7QO3 - chains U and O of the 41 polymer chains in the assembly; structure by electron microscopy, 6.10 A resolution (low resolution: residue-level contacts below are approximate; hydrogen-bond / salt-bridge calls are withheld).

[Chain U]
Protein: 26S proteasome regulatory subunit RPN8
Source organism: Saccharomyces cerevisiae
UniProtKB: Q08723 (RPN8_YEAST); numbering as in UniProt (aligned over 1-338)
Chain sequence (338 residues; each row starts with the number of its first residue):
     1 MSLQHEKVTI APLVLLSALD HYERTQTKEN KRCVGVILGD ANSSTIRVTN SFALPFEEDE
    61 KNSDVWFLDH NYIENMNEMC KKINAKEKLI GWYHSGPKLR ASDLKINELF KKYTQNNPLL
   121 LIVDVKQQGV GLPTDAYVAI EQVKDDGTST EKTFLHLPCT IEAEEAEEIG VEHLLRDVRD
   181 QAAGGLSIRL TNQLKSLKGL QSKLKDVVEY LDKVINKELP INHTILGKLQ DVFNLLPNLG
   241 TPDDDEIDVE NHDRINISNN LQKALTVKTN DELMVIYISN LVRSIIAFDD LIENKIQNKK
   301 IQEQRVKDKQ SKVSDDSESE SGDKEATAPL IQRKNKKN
Disordered / not traced: 291-338
Curated features (UniProtKB/Swiss-Prot):
  - modified residue: S2 (N-acetylserine), S314 (Phosphoserine), S317 (Phosphoserine), S319 (Phosphoserine), T327 (Phosphothreonine)

[Chain O]
Protein: 26S proteasome regulatory subunit RPN9
Source organism: Saccharomyces cerevisiae
UniProtKB: Q04062 (RPN9_YEAST); residues 1-393 here = UniProt positions 1-393
Chain sequence (393 residues; each row starts with the number of its first residue):
     1 MFNNHEIDTI LSTLRMEADP SLHPLFEQFE KFYEEKLWFQ LSESLTKFFD DAKSTPLRLR
    61 LYDNFVSKFY DKINQLSVVK YLLASLKDSK DFDESLKYLD DLKAQFQELD SKKQRNNGSK
   121 DHGDGILLID SEIARTYLLK NDLVKARDLL DDLEKTLDKK DSIPLRITNS FYSTNSQYFK
   181 FKNDFNSFYY TSLLYLSTLE PSTSITLAER QQLAYDLSIS ALLGDKIYNF GELLHHPIME
   241 TIVNDSNYDW LFQLLNALTV GDFDKFDSLI KVQISKIPIL AQHESFLRQK ICLMTLIETV
   301 FVKNIRMLSF EDISKATHLP KDNVEHLVMR AISLGLLKGS IDQVNELVTI SWVQPRIISG
   361 DQITKMKDRL VEWNDQVEKL GKKMEARGQS IWV
Disordered / not traced: 1-5

[Interface between chain U and chain O]
Contacting residue pairs (69):
  M1(U) - D161(O)
  K111(U) - D161(O)
  N117(U) - D161(O)
  E141(U) - D161(O)
  E141(U) - S162(O)
  E141(U) - I163(O)
  V143(U) - T198(O)
  K144(U) - S197(O)
  D145(U) - L193(O)
  D145(U) - S197(O)
  D145(U) - E232(O)
  D146(U) - H235(O)
  D146(U) - H236(O)
  G147(U) - S197(O)
  G147(U) - H236(O)
  T148(U) - S197(O)
  S149(U) - S197(O)
  S149(U) - L199(O)
  T150(U) - L165(O)
  T150(U) - T198(O)
  D180(U) - V393(O)
  S187(U) - I391(O)
  S187(U) - V393(O)
  I188(U) - V393(O)
  L190(U) - I391(O)
  L190(U) - W392(O)
  T191(U) - W392(O)
  T191(U) - V393(O)
  L194(U) - W392(O)
  L197(U) - V377(O)
  L197(U) - L380(O)
  L197(U) - M384(O)
  K198(U) - E378(O)
  K198(U) - G381(O)
  K198(U) - K382(O)
  L200(U) - V377(O)
  Q201(U) - N374(O)
  Q201(U) - V377(O)
  Q201(U) - E378(O)
  L204(U) - L370(O)
  L204(U) - W373(O)
  L204(U) - N374(O)
  K205(U) - N374(O)
  K205(U) - E378(O)
  V207(U) - L370(O)
  V208(U) - K367(O)
  V208(U) - L370(O)
  V208(U) - V371(O)
  L211(U) - I363(O)
  L211(U) - M366(O)
  L211(U) - K367(O)
  L211(U) - L370(O)
  D212(U) - K367(O)
  I221(U) - I358(O)
  H223(U) - E232(O)
  L226(U) - I358(O)
  L229(U) - M366(O)
  Q230(U) - F301(O)
  Q230(U) - R356(O)
  D231(U) - P355(O)
  V232(U) - W373(O)
  F233(U) - R306(O)
  F233(U) - M366(O)
  F233(U) - R369(O)
  F233(U) - L370(O)
  N234(U) - S351(O)
  N234(U) - W352(O)
  N234(U) - V353(O)
  L236(U) - W373(O)
Other interface residues (no listed pair), chain U (42 interface residues in all): L3, V214, I215, N238
Other interface residues (no listed pair), chain O (40 interface residues in all): D158, Y172, L194, T364

[Overview]
42 residues of chain U and 40 residues of chain O are in contact.
Here chain U is 26S proteasome regulatory subunit RPN8 and chain O is 26S proteasome regulatory subunit RPN9,
both from Saccharomyces cerevisiae. Entry 7QO3 (Structure of the 26S proteasome-Ubp6 complex in the si state
(Core Particle and Lid)) was determined by electron microscopy.
